PDB entry 8YQV | electron microscopy, 2.67 A resolution | chains B and F of the 8 polymer chains in the assembly

# Chain B
Name: DNA-directed RNA polymerase subunit beta
Source organism: African swine fever virus
Notes: EC 2.7.7.6
Reference sequence: A0A2X0RU95 (A0A2X0RU95_ASF); residues 1-1242 here = UniProt positions 1-1242
Amino-acid sequence (1242 residues; row label = number of the first residue in the row):
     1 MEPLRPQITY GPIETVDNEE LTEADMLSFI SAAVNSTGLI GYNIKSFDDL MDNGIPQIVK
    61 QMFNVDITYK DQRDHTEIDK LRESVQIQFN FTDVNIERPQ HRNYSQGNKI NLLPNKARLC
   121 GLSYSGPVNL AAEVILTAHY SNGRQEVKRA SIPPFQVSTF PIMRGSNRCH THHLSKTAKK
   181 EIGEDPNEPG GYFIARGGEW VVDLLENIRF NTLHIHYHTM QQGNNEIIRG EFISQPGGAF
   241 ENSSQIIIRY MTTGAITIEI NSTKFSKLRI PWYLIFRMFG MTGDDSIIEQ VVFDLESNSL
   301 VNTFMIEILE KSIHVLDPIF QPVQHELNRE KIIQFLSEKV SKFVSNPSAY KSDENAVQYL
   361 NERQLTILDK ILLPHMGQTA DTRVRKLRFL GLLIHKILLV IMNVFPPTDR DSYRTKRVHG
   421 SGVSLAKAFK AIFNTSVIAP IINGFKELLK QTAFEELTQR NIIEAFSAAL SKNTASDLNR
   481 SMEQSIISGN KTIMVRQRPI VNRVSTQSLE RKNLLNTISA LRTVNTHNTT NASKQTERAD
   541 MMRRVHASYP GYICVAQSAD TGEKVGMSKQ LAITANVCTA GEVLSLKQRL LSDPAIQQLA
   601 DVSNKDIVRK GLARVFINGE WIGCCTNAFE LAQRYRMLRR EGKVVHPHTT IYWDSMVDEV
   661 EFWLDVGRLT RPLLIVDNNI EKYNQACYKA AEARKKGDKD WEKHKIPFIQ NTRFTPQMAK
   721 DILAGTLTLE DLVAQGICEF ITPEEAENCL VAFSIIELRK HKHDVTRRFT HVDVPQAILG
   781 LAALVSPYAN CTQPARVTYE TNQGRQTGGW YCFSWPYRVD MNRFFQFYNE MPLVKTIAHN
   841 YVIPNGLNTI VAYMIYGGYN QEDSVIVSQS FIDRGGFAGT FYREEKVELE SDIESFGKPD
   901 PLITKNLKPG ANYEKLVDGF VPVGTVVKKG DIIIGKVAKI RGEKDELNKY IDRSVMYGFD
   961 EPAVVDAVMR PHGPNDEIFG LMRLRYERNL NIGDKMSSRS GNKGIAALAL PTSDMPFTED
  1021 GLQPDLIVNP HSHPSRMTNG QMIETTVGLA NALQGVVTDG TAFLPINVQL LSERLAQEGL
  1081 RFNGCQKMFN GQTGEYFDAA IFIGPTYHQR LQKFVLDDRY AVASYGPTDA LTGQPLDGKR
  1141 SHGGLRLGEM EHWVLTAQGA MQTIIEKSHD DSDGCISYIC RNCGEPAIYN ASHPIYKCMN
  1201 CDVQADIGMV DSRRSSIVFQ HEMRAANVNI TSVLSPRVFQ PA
Disordered / not traced: 1-7, 218-224, 490-503, 527-536, 941-948
Metal / ion sites: Zn2+: Cys1180, Cys1183, Cys1198, Cys1201

# Chain F
Name: D339L
Source organism: African swine fever virus
Reference sequence: A0A2X0RV08 (A0A2X0RV08_ASF); residues 1-339 here = UniProt positions 1-339
Amino-acid sequence (339 residues; row label = number of the first residue in the row):
     1 MIDQKIFETT LNIDDPTNFC TNVEAHLLKE LENIYVGKCF KNSFILNITG VIQRSPCFIM
    61 RTNNSGRGYM HVRFSAVVSY LNAFDLIAAV KIIKNDSNII LGESLLTEPV TIVIPSSESQ
   121 NNVAEVGQIV PVQLANSSVY YIPGRQQASA TGSIFIPKHT FSVYHVQEEL TQEQALNLTK
   181 LVNIIEMLLE SRSKKDFKQI CFFEKLYYTY SISSDEILDL KIWKGPKGKE MSRLKPCNVL
   241 SFLYDALKNK NSSLGFWARP PNLLKSSPLA YQQDQNSFNA TELPIICSAE VMFVTLLKEI
   301 INYLQFINDL CDTFNNEQLI KRHENIWMLI EQRKIGHDF

# Chain B / chain F interface
Contacting residue pairs (31; chain B residue first):
  Gln1162(B) with Asn64(F), hydrogen bond (backbone-side chain)
  Ile1165(B) with Arg61(F); Thr62(F); Asn63(F); Asn64(F)
  Glu1166(B) with Asn64(F)
  Asn1182(B) with Lys41(F)
  Tyr1196(B) with Phe40(F); Pro143(F), hydrophobic
  Asp1202(B) with Pro143(F)
  Val1203(B) with Lys41(F); Asn42(F), hydrogen bond (backbone-backbone)
  Gln1204(B) with Lys41(F), hydrogen bond
  Asp1206(B) with Lys41(F)
  Met1209(B) with Asn12(F)
  Asp1211(B) with Thr62(F), hydrogen bond; Asn63(F)
  Arg1237(B) with Glu8(F), salt bridge; Thr9(F); Thr10(F), hydrogen bond; His71(F)
  Val1238(B) with Ser55(F); His71(F)
  Phe1239(B) with Gln53(F); Arg54(F); His71(F); Val72(F); Arg73(F)
  Gln1240(B) with Gln53(F), hydrogen bond (backbone-side chain); Arg54(F), hydrogen bond (backbone-backbone); Pro56(F)
Interface residues without a listed pair, chain B (21 interface residues in all): Asp1170, Arg1181, Ala1205, Pro1236, Pro1241, Ala1242
Interface residues without a listed pair, chain F (23 interface residues in all): Ile52, Arg67, Tyr141, Ile142

# Overview
The interface between chain B and chain F involves 21 residues on one side and 23 on the other, with 7
hydrogen bonds and 1 salt bridge. Polar contacts include Arg1237(B)-Glu8(F), Gln1162(B)-Asn64(F) and
Gln1204(B)-Lys41(F). Cys1180(B), Cys1183(B), Cys1198(B) and Cys1201(B) form the Zn2+ site.
Chain B is DNA-directed RNA polymerase subunit beta and chain F is D339L, both from African swine fever virus;
the structure, African swine fever virus RNA Polymerase core, was determined by electron microscopy (same
publication as 8YQT, 8YQU, 8YQW, 8YQX, 8YQY and 8YQZ).
